PDB entry 2QJO | X-ray diffraction, 2.60 A resolution | chains A and C of the 3 polymer chains in the assembly

[Chain A (and C)]
Protein: Bifunctional NMN adenylyltransferase/Nudix hydrolase
From: Synechocystis sp
Notes: EC 2.7.7.1, 3.6.1.-; chain C of this document is another copy of the same molecule, construct and numbering; everything in this record applies to it too
Reference sequence: Q55928 (NADM_SYNY3); residue numbers follow UniProt; this construct covers 1-339
Chain sequence (341 residues; each row starts with the number of its first residue; numbers below 1 keep their minus sign (Asp-1 is residue -1)):
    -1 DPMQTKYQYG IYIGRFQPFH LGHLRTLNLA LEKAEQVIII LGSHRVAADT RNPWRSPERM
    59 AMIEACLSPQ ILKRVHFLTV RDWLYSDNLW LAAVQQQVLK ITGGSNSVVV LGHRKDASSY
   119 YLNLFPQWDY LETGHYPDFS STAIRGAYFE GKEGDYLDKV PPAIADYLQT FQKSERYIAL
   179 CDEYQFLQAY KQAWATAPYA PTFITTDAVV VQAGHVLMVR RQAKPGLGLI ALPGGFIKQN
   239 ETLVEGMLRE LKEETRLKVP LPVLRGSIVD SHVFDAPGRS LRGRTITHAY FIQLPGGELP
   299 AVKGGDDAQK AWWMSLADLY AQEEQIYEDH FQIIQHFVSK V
Unresolved in the structure: 302-307, 337-339 (chain C: -1 to 3, 301-307, 338-339)
Differences from the reference sequence: cloning artifact (-1 to 0)
Ligand contacts:
  - adenosine-5-diphosphoribose (APR): Tyr188, Trp192, Phe201, Thr203, Asp205, Arg219, Ala221, Lys222, Leu230, Gly232, Gly233, Phe234, Glu248, Glu252, Arg277, Ser278, Arg280, Thr283, Thr285, Tyr325, Glu326, His328
  - NAD (nicotinamide-adenine-dinucleotide): Tyr10, Ile11, Gly12, Arg13, Phe14, His18, His21, Gly40, Ser41, Arg79, Asp80, Trp81, Leu82, Ser84, Asp85, Trp88, Gly110, His111, Lys113, Ser116, Ser117, Tyr118, Tyr119, Leu120, Thr131, Gly132, His133, Tyr134, Phe137
  - pyrophosphate (POP): Arg13, Lys113, Asp114, Phe137, Ser138, Ser139, Thr140, Arg143
UniProt features mapped onto this chain:
  - motif: Gly233 to Arg254 (Nudix box)
Reported in the primary citation:
  - binding site for NAD: Trp81, Asp85, Trp88
  - binding site for adenosine-5-diphosphoribose: Tyr188, Tyr197, Asp205, Arg219, Phe234, Arg247, Glu248, Glu251, Glu252, Arg277, Arg280, Glu326, His328
  - specificity-determining residues: Trp81 (proposed by the authors, not directly observed)

[How chain A and chain C interact]
Residue-residue contacts (48; chain A residue first):
  Ala191(A) - Thr194(C)
  Ala191(A) - Pro196(C)
  Trp192(A) - Trp192(C)  hydrophobic
  Trp192(A) - Ala195(C)  hydrophobic
  Trp192(A) - Pro196(C)
  Trp192(A) - Tyr197(C)
  Thr194(A) - Thr194(C)  hydrogen bond
  Ala195(A) - Trp192(C)  hydrophobic
  Pro196(A) - Ala191(C)
  Pro196(A) - Trp192(C)
  Tyr197(A) - Trp192(C)
  Ala198(A) - Gln237(C)
  Pro199(A) - Gln237(C)
  Thr200(A) - Thr200(C)  hydrogen bond (side chain-backbone)
  Thr200(A) - Ile202(C)
  Thr200(A) - Ile235(C)
  Thr200(A) - Gln237(C)
  Phe201(A) - Thr200(C)
  Phe201(A) - Ile202(C)
  Ile202(A) - Thr200(C)
  Ile202(A) - Ile202(C)  hydrophobic
  Ile202(A) - Ile284(C)  hydrophobic
  Ile235(A) - Thr200(C)
  Ile235(A) - Arg282(C)
  Lys236(A) - Arg282(C)  hydrogen bond (backbone-side chain)
  Gln237(A) - Ala198(C)
  Gln237(A) - Pro199(C)
  Gln237(A) - Pro275(C)
  Gln237(A) - Arg282(C)  hydrogen bond (backbone-side chain)
  Asn238(A) - Pro275(C)
  Glu239(A) - Arg282(C)  hydrogen bond (backbone-side chain)
  Thr240(A) - Asp273(C)
  Leu241(A) - Val271(C)  hydrophobic
  Leu241(A) - Asp273(C)  hydrogen bond (backbone-side chain)
  Val271(A) - Leu241(C)  hydrophobic
  Val271(A) - Val271(C)  hydrophobic
  Val271(A) - His286(C)
  Asp273(A) - Thr240(C)
  Asp273(A) - Leu241(C)  hydrogen bond (side chain-backbone)
  Pro275(A) - Gln237(C)
  Pro275(A) - Asn238(C)
  Arg282(A) - Ile235(C)
  Arg282(A) - Lys236(C)  hydrogen bond (side chain-backbone)
  Arg282(A) - Gln237(C)  hydrogen bond (side chain-backbone)
  Arg282(A) - Glu239(C)  hydrogen bond (side chain-backbone)
  Ile284(A) - Ile202(C)  hydrophobic
  His286(A) - Val271(C)
  His286(A) - His286(C)
Interface residues without a listed pair, chain A (25 interface residues in all): Tyr188
Interface residues without a listed pair, chain C (25 interface residues in all): Tyr188, Phe201

[In short]
Chain A and chain C each contribute 25 residues to their interface; the contacts include 10 hydrogen bonds.
Polar contacts include Thr194(A)-Thr194(C), Thr200(A)-Thr200(C) and Lys236(A)-Arg282(C). The paper reports a
binding site for adenosine-5-diphosphoribose at Tyr188(A), Tyr197(A) and Asp205(A) among others; a binding
site for NAD at Trp81(A), Asp85(A) and Trp88(A).
Both chains are Bifunctional NMN adenylyltransferase/Nudix hydrolase (Synechocystis sp). Entry 2QJO (crystal
structure of a bifunctional NMN adenylyltransferase/ADP ribose pyrophosphatase (NadM) complexed with ADPRP and
NAD from ...) was determined by X-ray diffraction, deposited together with 2QJT and 2R5W.
